1TBG - chains B and F of the 8 polymer chains in the assembly; structure by X-ray diffraction, 2.10 A resolution.

Chain B:
Molecule: Transducin
Source organism: Bos taurus
Notes: fragment: beta-1 subunit
UniProt: P04901 (GBB1_HUMAN); residues 1-340 here = UniProt positions 1-340
Amino-acid sequence (340 residues; each row starts with the number of its first residue):
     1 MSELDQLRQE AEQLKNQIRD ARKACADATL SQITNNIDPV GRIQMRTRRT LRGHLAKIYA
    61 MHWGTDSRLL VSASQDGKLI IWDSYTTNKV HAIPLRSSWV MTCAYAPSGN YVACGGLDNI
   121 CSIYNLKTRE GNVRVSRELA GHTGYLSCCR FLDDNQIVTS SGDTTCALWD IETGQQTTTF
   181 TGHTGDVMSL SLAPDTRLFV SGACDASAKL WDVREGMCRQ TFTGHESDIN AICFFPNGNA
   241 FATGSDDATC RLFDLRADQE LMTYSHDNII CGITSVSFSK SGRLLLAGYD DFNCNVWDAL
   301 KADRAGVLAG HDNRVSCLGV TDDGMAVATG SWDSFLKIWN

Chain F:
Molecule: Transducin
Source organism: Bos taurus
Notes: fragment: gamma-1 subunit
UniProt: P02698 (GBG1_BOVIN); residues 502-568 here correspond to UniProt positions 1-67 (UniProt number = residue number - 501)
Amino-acid sequence (68 residues; numbered 501 to 568; the number before each row is that of its first residue):
   501 APVINIEDLT EKDKLKMEVD QLKKEVTLER MLVSKCCEEF RDYVEERSGE DPLVKGIPED
   561 KNPFKELK
Unresolved in the structure: 566-568

Chain B / chain F interface:
Pairs across the interface (111; chain B residue first):
  Leu-4(B) / Leu-515(F)  hydrophobic
  Leu-7(B) / Leu-515(F)  hydrophobic
  Leu-7(B) / Lys-516(F)
  Leu-7(B) / Val-519(F)
  Arg-8(B) / Leu-515(F)
  Glu-10(B) / Val-519(F)
  Glu-10(B) / Lys-523(F)  salt bridge
  Ala-11(B) / Glu-518(F)
  Ala-11(B) / Leu-522(F)
  Leu-14(B) / Val-519(F)
  Leu-14(B) / Leu-522(F)  hydrophobic
  Leu-14(B) / Lys-523(F)
  Lys-15(B) / Glu-518(F)  salt bridge
  Gln-17(B) / Val-526(F)
  Ile-18(B) / Leu-522(F)
  Ile-18(B) / Glu-525(F)
  Ile-18(B) / Val-526(F)  hydrophobic
  Ile-18(B) / Arg-530(F)
  Arg-22(B) / Arg-530(F)
  Cys-25(B) / Arg-530(F)
  Cys-25(B) / Met-531(F)
  Cys-25(B) / Leu-532(F)
  Cys-25(B) / Val-533(F)  hydrogen bond (backbone-backbone)
  Asp-27(B) / Leu-532(F)
  Asp-27(B) / Val-533(F)  hydrogen bond (side chain-backbone)
  Asp-27(B) / Ser-534(F)  hydrogen bond
  Ala-28(B) / Val-533(F)
  Leu-30(B) / Cys-537(F)  hydrophobic
  Leu-30(B) / Phe-540(F)  hydrophobic
  Ile-33(B) / Glu-538(F)
  Ile-33(B) / Arg-541(F)
  Ile-37(B) / Glu-545(F)
  Ile-43(B) / Leu-553(F)
  Met-45(B) / Leu-553(F)  hydrophobic
  Arg-48(B) / Asn-562(F)
  Arg-48(B) / Phe-564(F)
  Arg-48(B) / Lys-565(F)
  Arg-49(B) / Phe-564(F)  hydrogen bond (side chain-backbone)
  Ser-67(B) / Phe-564(F)
  Ser-84(B) / Phe-564(F)
  Tyr-85(B) / Pro-563(F)
  Tyr-85(B) / Phe-564(F)  hydrophobic
  Gln-176(B) / Val-503(F)
  Thr-177(B) / Ala-501(F)
  Thr-177(B) / Val-503(F)
  Thr-178(B) / Ala-501(F)  hydrogen bond (side chain-backbone)
  Thr-178(B) / Pro-502(F)
  Thr-178(B) / Val-503(F)
  Thr-179(B) / Pro-502(F)  hydrogen bond (backbone-backbone)
  Thr-179(B) / Val-503(F)
  Thr-179(B) / Ile-504(F)  hydrogen bond (side chain-backbone)
  Thr-181(B) / Ile-504(F)
  Arg-214(B) / Ala-501(F)  hydrogen bond (backbone-backbone)
  Glu-215(B) / Ala-501(F)
  Glu-215(B) / Pro-502(F)
  Gly-216(B) / Ala-501(F)
  Cys-218(B) / Gln-521(F)  hydrogen bond (backbone-side chain)
  Arg-219(B) / Gln-521(F)
  Arg-219(B) / Glu-525(F)
  Gln-220(B) / Glu-525(F)
  Gln-220(B) / Leu-528(F)
  Thr-221(B) / Glu-525(F)  hydrogen bond (backbone-side chain)
  Phe-235(B) / Phe-540(F)  hydrophobic
  Phe-235(B) / Tyr-543(F)  hydrophobic
  Phe-235(B) / Val-544(F)  hydrophobic
  Pro-236(B) / Tyr-543(F)
  Asn-237(B) / Tyr-543(F)
  Leu-252(B) / Phe-540(F)  hydrophobic
  Asp-254(B) / Cys-536(F)  hydrogen bond
  Arg-256(B) / Glu-529(F)
  Arg-256(B) / Arg-530(F)
  Arg-256(B) / Met-531(F)  hydrogen bond (backbone-backbone)
  Arg-256(B) / Cys-536(F)
  Arg-256(B) / Glu-539(F)  salt bridge
  Ala-257(B) / Arg-530(F)
  Ala-257(B) / Met-531(F)
  Ala-257(B) / Cys-536(F)  hydrophobic
  Asp-258(B) / Leu-528(F)
  Asp-258(B) / Arg-530(F)  salt bridge
  Gln-259(B) / Val-533(F)
  Leu-261(B) / Cys-537(F)  hydrophobic
  Ser-279(B) / Asp-551(F)  hydrogen bond
  Lys-280(B) / Asp-551(F)
  Ser-281(B) / Tyr-543(F)
  Ser-281(B) / Val-544(F)
  Ser-281(B) / Arg-547(F)
  Ser-281(B) / Ser-548(F)
  Ser-281(B) / Asp-551(F)  hydrogen bond
  Gly-282(B) / Val-544(F)
  Arg-283(B) / Val-544(F)
  Arg-283(B) / Glu-545(F)  salt bridge
  Arg-283(B) / Ser-548(F)
  Arg-283(B) / Val-554(F)
  Leu-284(B) / Leu-553(F)
  Leu-284(B) / Val-554(F)  hydrophobic
  Leu-300(B) / Phe-540(F)  hydrophobic
  Leu-300(B) / Arg-541(F)
  Leu-300(B) / Val-544(F)  hydrophobic
  Leu-300(B) / Glu-545(F)
  Gly-324(B) / Pro-552(F)
  Gly-324(B) / Leu-553(F)
  Met-325(B) / Pro-552(F)  hydrophobic
  Met-325(B) / Ile-557(F)  hydrophobic
  Met-325(B) / Lys-561(F)
  Met-325(B) / Pro-563(F)
  Ala-326(B) / Phe-564(F)  hydrophobic
  Ile-338(B) / Phe-564(F)  hydrophobic
  Asn-340(B) / Leu-553(F)
  Asn-340(B) / Ile-557(F)
  Asn-340(B) / Asn-562(F)  hydrogen bond
  Asn-340(B) / Phe-564(F)
Interface residues without a listed pair, chain B (70 interface residues in all): Ala-21, Ala-26, Thr-29, Thr-34, Val-40, Trp-63, Val-213, Glu-260, Ala-299, Val-320, Asp-323, Val-327, Trp-339
Interface residues without a listed pair, chain F (43 interface residues in all): Lys-512, Met-517

Summary:
Chain B and chain F form an interface of 70 and 43 residues respectively; the contacts include 15 hydrogen
bonds and 5 salt bridges. Among the polar pairs are Glu-10(B)/Lys-523(F), Lys-15(B)/Glu-518(F) and
Arg-256(B)/Glu-539(F).
Here chain B is Transducin and chain F is Transducin, both from Bos taurus. Entry 1TBG (Beta-gamma dimer of
the heterotrimeric G-protein transducin) was determined by X-ray diffraction.
